Entry 7LIW (electron microscopy, 2.85 A resolution); this record covers chains B and D of the 4 polymer chains in the assembly.

== Chain B (and D) ==
Name: ATP-citrate synthase
Source organism: Homo sapiens
Notes: EC 2.3.3.8; chain D of this document is another copy of the same molecule, construct and numbering; everything in this record applies to it too
UniProt: P53396 (ACLY_HUMAN); residue numbers follow UniProt; this construct covers 1-1101
Chain sequence (1101 residues; numbered 1 to 1101; the number before each row is that of its first residue):
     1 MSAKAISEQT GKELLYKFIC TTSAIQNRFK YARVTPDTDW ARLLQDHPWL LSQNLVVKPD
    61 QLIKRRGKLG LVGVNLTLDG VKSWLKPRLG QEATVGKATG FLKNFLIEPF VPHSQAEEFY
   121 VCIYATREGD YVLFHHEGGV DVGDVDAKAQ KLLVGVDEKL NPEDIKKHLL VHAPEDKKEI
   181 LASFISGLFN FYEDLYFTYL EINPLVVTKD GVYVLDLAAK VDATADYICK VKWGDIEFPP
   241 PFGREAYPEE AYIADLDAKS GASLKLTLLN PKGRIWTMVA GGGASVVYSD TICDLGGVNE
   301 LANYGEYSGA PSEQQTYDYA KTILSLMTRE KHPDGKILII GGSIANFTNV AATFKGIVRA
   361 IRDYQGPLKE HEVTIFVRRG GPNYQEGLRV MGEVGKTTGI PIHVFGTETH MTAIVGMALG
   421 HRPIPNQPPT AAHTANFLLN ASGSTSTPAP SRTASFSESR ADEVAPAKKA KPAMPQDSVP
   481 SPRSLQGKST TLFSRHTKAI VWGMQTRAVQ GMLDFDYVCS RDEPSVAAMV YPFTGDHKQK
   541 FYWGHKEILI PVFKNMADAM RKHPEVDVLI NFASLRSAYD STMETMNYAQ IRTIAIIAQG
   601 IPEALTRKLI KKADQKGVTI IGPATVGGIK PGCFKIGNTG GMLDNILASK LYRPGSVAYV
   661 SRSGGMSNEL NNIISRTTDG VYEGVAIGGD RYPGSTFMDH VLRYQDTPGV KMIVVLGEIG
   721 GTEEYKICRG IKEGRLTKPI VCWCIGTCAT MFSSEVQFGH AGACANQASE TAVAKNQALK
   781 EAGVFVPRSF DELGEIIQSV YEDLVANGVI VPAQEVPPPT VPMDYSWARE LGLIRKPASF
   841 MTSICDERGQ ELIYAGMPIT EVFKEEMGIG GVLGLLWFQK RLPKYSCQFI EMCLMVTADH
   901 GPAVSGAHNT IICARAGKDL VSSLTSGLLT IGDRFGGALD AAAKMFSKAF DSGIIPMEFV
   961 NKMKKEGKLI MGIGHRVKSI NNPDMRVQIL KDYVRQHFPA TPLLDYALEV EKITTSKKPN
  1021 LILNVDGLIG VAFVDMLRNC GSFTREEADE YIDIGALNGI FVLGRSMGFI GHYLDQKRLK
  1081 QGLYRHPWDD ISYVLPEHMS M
Not modelled in the structure: 1, 140-148, 432-486, 1100-1101 (chain D: 1-820, 1100-1101)
Differences from the reference sequence: engineered mutation Q599 (Glu in P53396)
UniProt features mapped onto this chain:
  - active site: H760 (Tele-phosphohistidine intermediate)
  - binding site (ATP): K58, R66, G67, P109, V111, E118, D216
  - binding site (Mg(2+)): D257, S260, A262
  - binding site (citrate): G309, N346, T348, Y364, R379
  - binding site (CoA): L779 to S789
  - modified residue: Y131 (Phosphotyrosine), S263 (Phosphoserine), T447 (Phosphothreonine), S451 (Phosphoserine), S455 (Phosphoserine), S459 (Phosphoserine), S481 (Phosphoserine), K540 (N6-acetyllysine), K546 (N6-acetyllysine), K554 (N6-acetyllysine), T639 (Phosphothreonine), S663 (Phosphoserine), Y682 (Phosphotyrosine), S839 (Phosphoserine), K948 (N6-acetyllysine), K968 (N6-acetyllysine), K978 (N6-acetyllysine), K1077 (N6-acetyllysine), S1100 (Phosphoserine)
  - cross-link (Glycyl lysine isopeptide (Lys-Gly)): K540 (interchain with G-Cter in ubiquitin), K546 (interchain with G-Cter in ubiquitin), K554 (interchain with G-Cter in ubiquitin)
  - mutagenesis: K540 (K540R/Q: Decreased acetylation and increased de novo lipid synthesis; when associated with R,Q-546 and R,Q-554. Abolished ubiquitination by the BCR(KLHL25)complex; when associated with R-546 and R-554), K546 (K546R/Q: Decreased acetylation and increased de novo lipid synthesis; when associated with R,Q-540 and R,Q-554. Abolished ubiquitination by the BCR(KLHL25) complex ...), K554 (K554R/Q: Decreased acetylation and increased de novo lipid synthesis; when associated with R,Q-540 and R,Q-546. Abolished ubiquitination by the BCR(KLHL25) complex ...), H760 (H760A: Reduced enzyme activity)
Small-molecule neighbours:
  - ADP (adenosine-5'-diphosphate): V56, K58, K64, R65, R66, G67, V72, V74, E108, P109, F110, V111, H113, E118, G139, N203, P204, L215, D216
  - coenzyme A (COA): G261, G309, F347, Q505, F533, F572, A573, S574, R576, S577, I597, A598, Q599, A624, T625, V626, G664
  - Y2A ((2S)-2-hydroxy-2-[2-oxo-2-(phosphonooxy)ethyl]butanedioic acid): A280, G281, G282, G283, A284, S308, G309, S343, I344, A345, N346, F347, T348, R379, S663, G664, G665, M666, H760

== Chain B / chain D interface ==
Residue-residue contacts - 183 pairs, chain B then chain D:
  Y252(B) with N981(D)
  A258(B) with S1016(D)
  K259(B) with T1015(D); S1016(D); K1017(D); P1019(D)
  S260(B) with K1017(D); P1019(D)
  Q314(B) with I980(D); N981(D), hydrogen bond (side chain-backbone); N982(D)
  D318(B) with N981(D), hydrogen bond
  P532(B) with G967(D)
  F533(B) with K964(D); G967(D); K968(D); L969(D), hydrophobic
  K540(B) with S1092(D)
  E547(B) with S1092(D)
  K554(B) with G967(D)
  R576(B) with K964(D), hydrogen bond (backbone-side chain); S1016(D); K1017(D)
  S577(B) with K964(D), hydrogen bond
  S839(B) with R915(D), hydrogen bond (backbone-side chain); Y1084(D)
  F840(B) with H908(D); I911(D), hydrophobic; I912(D), hydrophobic; R915(D); Y1084(D), hydrophobic
  M841(B) with Q1076(D), hydrogen bond (backbone-side chain); L1079(D), hydrophobic; Q1081(D), hydrogen bond
  T842(B) with P902(D); H1072(D); D1075(D)
  S843(B) with D1075(D), hydrogen bond (backbone-side chain)
  I844(B) with D899(D); G1068(D); G1071(D); H1072(D); D1075(D)
  C845(B) with D899(D); G901(D), hydrogen bond (side chain-backbone)
  E847(B) with H900(D); G901(D); P902(D)
  Q850(B) with K978(D), hydrogen bond; N982(D), hydrogen bond
  L852(B) with D899(D); H900(D); R986(D)
  Y854(B) with M895(D), hydrogen bond (side chain-backbone); V896(D); A898(D); D899(D), hydrogen bond (side chain-backbone)
  I859(B) with R986(D); I989(D)
  T860(B) with M985(D); I989(D)
  V862(B) with M895(D), hydrophobic
  F863(B) with M892(D), hydrophobic; M895(D), hydrophobic; V896(D), hydrophobic; I989(D), hydrophobic
  M867(B) with M895(D)
  G868(B) with M895(D)
  I869(B) with I869(D), hydrophobic; E891(D); L894(D), hydrophobic; M1067(D), hydrophobic
  V872(B) with M895(D), hydrophobic; M1067(D), hydrophobic
  L876(B) with A898(D), hydrophobic; D899(D); G1068(D); G1071(D)
  W877(B) with M1067(D), hydrogen bond (side chain-backbone); I1070(D), hydrophobic; G1071(D); L1074(D), hydrophobic; R1078(D), hydrogen bond (backbone-side chain)
  F878(B) with R1078(D)
  Q879(B) with R1078(D), hydrogen bond
  E891(B) with I869(D); E891(D)
  M892(B) with F863(D), hydrophobic
  L894(B) with I869(D), hydrophobic
  M895(B) with Y854(D), hydrogen bond (backbone-side chain); V862(D), hydrophobic; F863(D), hydrophobic; M867(D); G868(D); I869(D), hydrophobic; V872(D), hydrophobic
  V896(B) with Y854(D); F863(D), hydrophobic
  A898(B) with Y854(D); L876(D), hydrophobic
  D899(B) with I844(D); C845(D); L852(D); Y854(D), hydrogen bond (backbone-side chain)
  H900(B) with E847(D), salt bridge; L852(D)
  G901(B) with C845(D); E847(D)
  P902(B) with T842(D)
  H908(B) with F840(D)
  I911(B) with F840(D), hydrophobic
  I912(B) with F840(D), hydrophobic
  R915(B) with S839(D), hydrogen bond (side chain-backbone); F840(D)
  L920(B) with G1055(D); G1059(D)
  V921(B) with L928(D); L929(D), hydrophobic; I931(D); V1062(D), hydrophobic
  L924(B) with L928(D), hydrophobic; V1062(D), hydrophobic
  T925(B) with T925(D); L929(D)
  L928(B) with V921(D); L924(D), hydrophobic; L928(D), hydrophobic
  L929(B) with V921(D), hydrophobic
  I931(B) with V921(D)
  K978(B) with G849(D), hydrogen bond (side chain-backbone); Q850(D), hydrogen bond (side chain-backbone)
  N982(B) with Q850(D), hydrogen bond
  M985(B) with T860(D)
  R986(B) with L852(D); I859(D)
  I989(B) with I859(D); T860(D); F863(D), hydrophobic
  Y1051(B) with R1078(D), hydrogen bond
  I1054(B) with Y1073(D); L1074(D); K1077(D)
  G1055(B) with L920(D); L1074(D)
  G1059(B) with L920(D); I1070(D)
  V1062(B) with V921(D), hydrophobic; L924(D), hydrophobic
  L1063(B) with L1063(D); S1066(D); M1067(D), hydrophobic
  S1066(B) with L1063(D)
  M1067(B) with I869(D), hydrophobic; V872(D), hydrophobic; L876(D); W877(D), hydrogen bond (backbone-side chain); L1063(D), hydrophobic
  G1068(B) with I844(D); L876(D)
  I1070(B) with W877(D), hydrophobic; G1059(D)
  G1071(B) with I844(D); L876(D); W877(D)
  H1072(B) with T842(D); I844(D)
  Y1073(B) with I1054(D)
  L1074(B) with W877(D), hydrophobic; I1054(D)
  D1075(B) with T842(D); S843(D), hydrogen bond (side chain-backbone); I844(D)
  Q1076(B) with M841(D), hydrogen bond (side chain-backbone)
  K1077(B) with I1054(D)
  R1078(B) with W877(D), hydrogen bond (side chain-backbone); F878(D); Q879(D), hydrogen bond; Y1051(D), hydrogen bond
  L1079(B) with M841(D)
  K1080(B) with E1050(D), salt bridge
  Q1081(B) with M841(D)
  Y1084(B) with S839(D); F840(D), hydrophobic
Also at the interface, not in a pair above, chain B (97 interface residues in all): L256, G261, Q315, Y531, K836, L873, A903, S922, V977, E1047, E1050, A1056, N1058
Also at the interface, not in a pair above, chain D (94 interface residues in all): E851, L873, A903, M963, V977, S979, K1018, A1056, N1058, K1080, D1089

== Overview ==
Chain B and chain D form an interface of 97 and 94 residues respectively; the contacts include 29 hydrogen
bonds and 2 salt bridges. Polar pairs include H900(B)-E847(D), K1080(B)-E1050(D) and Q314(B)-N981(D). Chain B
binds ADP, coenzyme A and compound Y2A.
Chain B and chain D are both ATP-citrate synthase (Homo sapiens); the structure, Local refinement of human ATP
citrate lyase E599Q mutant ASH domain, was determined by electron microscopy, deposited together with 7LJ9 and
7LLA.
